4WSX - chains B and X of the 6 polymer chains in the assembly; structure by X-ray diffraction, 2.70 A resolution.

== Chain B (and X) ==
Name: Hemagglutinin HA2 chain
Source organism: Influenza A virus
Notes: chain X of this document is another copy of the same molecule, construct and numbering; everything in this record applies to it too
Chain sequence (174 residues; numbered 1 to 174; the number before each row is that of its first residue):
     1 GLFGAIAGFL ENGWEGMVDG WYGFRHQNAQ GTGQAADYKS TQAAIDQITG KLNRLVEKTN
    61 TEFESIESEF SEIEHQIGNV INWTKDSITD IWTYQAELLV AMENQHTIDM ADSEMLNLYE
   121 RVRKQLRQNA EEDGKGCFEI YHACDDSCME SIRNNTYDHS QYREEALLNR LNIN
Unresolved in the structure: 173-174
Cystine bridges: Cys144-Cys148
Glycans and other covalent adducts: N-acetylglucosamine (NAG) linked to Asn82

== Chain B / chain X interface ==
Pairs across the interface (45; chain B residue first):
  Gly1(B) - Glu114(X)
  Gly1(B) - Asn117(X)  hydrogen bond (backbone-side chain)
  Leu2(B) - Phe3(X)
  Leu2(B) - Met110(X)  hydrophobic
  Leu2(B) - Ser113(X)  hydrogen bond (backbone-side chain)
  Phe3(B) - Phe3(X)  hydrophobic
  Phe3(B) - Asn117(X)
  Gly4(B) - Asn117(X)  hydrogen bond (backbone-side chain)
  Ile77(B) - Ile77(X)  hydrophobic
  Asn79(B) - Ile66(X)
  Val80(B) - Ile81(X)  hydrophobic
  Trp83(B) - Phe63(X)
  Trp83(B) - Glu64(X)
  Trp83(B) - Ile66(X)  hydrophobic
  Trp83(B) - Lys85(X)
  Thr84(B) - Thr84(X)
  Asp86(B) - Phe63(X)
  Ser87(B) - Phe63(X)
  Ser87(B) - Ile88(X)
  Asp90(B) - Thr61(X)  hydrogen bond
  Asp90(B) - Phe63(X)
  Ile91(B) - Ile91(X)  hydrophobic
  Ile91(B) - Trp92(X)
  Tyr94(B) - Trp92(X)  hydrophobic
  Tyr94(B) - Gln95(X)
  Tyr94(B) - Leu99(X)
  Gln95(B) - Gln95(X)
  Leu98(B) - Arg54(X)
  Leu98(B) - Leu99(X)  hydrophobic
  Gln105(B) - His106(X)
  Arg123(B) - Arg123(X)
  Glu131(B) - Arg127(X)  salt bridge
  Glu131(B) - Gln128(X)
  Glu131(B) - Arg163(X)  salt bridge
  Glu132(B) - Arg123(X)  salt bridge
  Glu132(B) - Lys124(X)  salt bridge
  Glu132(B) - Arg127(X)
  Gly134(B) - Lys124(X)
  Glu139(B) - Arg127(X)  salt bridge
  Tyr141(B) - Arg127(X)  hydrogen bond
  Tyr141(B) - Arg163(X)
  Arg170(B) - Arg163(X)  hydrogen bond (backbone-side chain)
  Arg170(B) - Leu167(X)
  Arg170(B) - Arg170(X)
  Leu171(B) - Glu164(X)
Other interface residues (no listed pair), chain B (30 interface residues in all): Gln76, Ala101, Met102, Asp109, Asn172
Other interface residues (no listed pair), chain X (31 interface residues in all): Lys58, Glu62, Met102

== In short ==
Chain B and chain X form an interface of 30 and 31 residues respectively; the contacts include 6 hydrogen
bonds and 5 salt bridges. Polar pairs include Glu131(B)-Arg127(X), Glu131(B)-Arg163(X) and
Glu132(B)-Arg123(X). N-acetylglucosamine is covalently linked to Asn82(B).
Chain B and chain X are both Hemagglutinin HA2 chain (Influenza A virus); the structure, The crystal structure
of hemagglutinin from A/Jiangxi-Donghu/346/2013 influenza virus, was determined by X-ray diffraction,
deposited together with 4WST, 4WSU, 4WSV and 4WSW.
